Entry 8XVH (electron microscopy, 3.26 A resolution); this record covers chains B and G of the 6 polymer chains in the assembly.

== Chain B ==
Protein: Guanine nucleotide-binding protein G(I)/G(S)/G(T) subunit beta-1
Organism: Homo sapiens
UniProtKB: P62873 (GBB1_HUMAN); residue numbers follow UniProt; this construct covers 2-340
Amino-acid sequence (346 residues; numbered -5 to 340; the number before each row is that of its first residue; numbers below 1 keep their minus sign (Ile-5 is residue -5)):
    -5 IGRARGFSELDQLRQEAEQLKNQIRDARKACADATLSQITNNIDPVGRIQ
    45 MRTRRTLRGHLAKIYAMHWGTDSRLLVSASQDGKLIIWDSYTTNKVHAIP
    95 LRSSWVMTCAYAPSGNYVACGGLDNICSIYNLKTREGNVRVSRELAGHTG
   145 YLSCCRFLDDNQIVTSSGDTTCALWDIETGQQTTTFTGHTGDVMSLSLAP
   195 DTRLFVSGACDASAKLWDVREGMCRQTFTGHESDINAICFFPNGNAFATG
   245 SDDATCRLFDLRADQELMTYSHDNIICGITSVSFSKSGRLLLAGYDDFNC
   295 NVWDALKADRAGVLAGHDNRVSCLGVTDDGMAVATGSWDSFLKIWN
Disordered / not traced: -5 to 2
Differences from the reference sequence: expression tag (-5 to 1)
UniProt features mapped onto this chain:
  - modified residue: Ser2 (N-acetylserine), His266 (Phosphohistidine)
  - natural variant: Leu30 (L30F: In MRD42; uncertain significance), Arg52 (R52G: In MRD42), Gly64 (G64V: In MRD42), Asp76 (D76E: In MRD42; D76G: In MRD42), Gly77 (G77S: In MRD42), Lys78 (K78R: In MRD42), Ile80 (I80N: In MRD42; I80T: In MRD42), His91 (H91R: In MRD42; uncertain significance), Ala92 (A92T: In MRD42), Pro94 (P94S: In MRD42), Leu95 (L95P: In MRD42), Arg96 (R96L: In MRD42), 5 further natural variant entries in UniProt

== Chain G ==
Protein: Guanine nucleotide-binding protein G(I)/G(S)/G(O) subunit gamma-2
Organism: Homo sapiens
UniProtKB: P59768 (GBG2_HUMAN); residue numbers follow UniProt; this construct covers 1-71
Amino-acid sequence (71 residues; each row starts with the number of its first residue):
     1 MASNNTASIAQARKLVEQLKMEANIDRIKVSKAAADLMAYCEAHAKEDPL
    51 LTPVPASENPFREKKFFCAIL
Disordered / not traced: 1-5, 63-71
UniProt features mapped onto this chain:
  - modified residue: Ala2 (N-acetylalanine), Cys68 (Cysteine methyl ester)
  - lipidation: Cys68 (S-geranylgeranyl cysteine)

== How chain B and chain G interact ==
Contacting residue pairs (66; chain B residue first):
  Leu7(B) - Ile9(G)
  Leu7(B) - Ala12(G)  hydrophobic
  Leu7(B) - Arg13(G)
  Leu7(B) - Val16(G)
  Arg8(B) - Leu15(G)
  Glu10(B) - Val16(G)
  Ala11(B) - Val16(G)  hydrophobic
  Ala11(B) - Leu19(G)
  Leu14(B) - Val16(G)
  Leu14(B) - Lys20(G)
  Lys15(B) - Leu19(G)
  Gln17(B) - Ala23(G)
  Ile18(B) - Glu22(G)
  Ile18(B) - Ala23(G)  hydrophobic
  Arg22(B) - Glu22(G)  salt bridge
  Arg22(B) - Arg27(G)
  Cys25(B) - Arg27(G)
  Cys25(B) - Val30(G)
  Asp27(B) - Val30(G)
  Leu30(B) - Ala34(G)  hydrophobic
  Ile37(B) - Met38(G)  hydrophobic
  Val40(B) - Leu51(G)  hydrophobic
  Arg48(B) - Phe61(G)
  Arg48(B) - Arg62(G)
  Arg49(B) - Pro60(G)
  Arg49(B) - Phe61(G)  hydrogen bond (side chain-backbone)
  Arg49(B) - Arg62(G)
  Ser84(B) - Phe61(G)
  Tyr85(B) - Pro60(G)
  Tyr85(B) - Phe61(G)  hydrophobic
  Cys218(B) - Gln18(G)  hydrogen bond (backbone-side chain)
  Gln220(B) - Glu22(G)
  Thr221(B) - Gln18(G)
  Thr221(B) - Glu22(G)  hydrogen bond (backbone-side chain)
  Phe235(B) - Leu37(G)  hydrophobic
  Pro236(B) - Tyr40(G)
  Asn237(B) - Tyr40(G)
  Asp254(B) - Ala33(G)
  Arg256(B) - Arg27(G)
  Arg256(B) - Ile28(G)
  Arg256(B) - Asp36(G)  salt bridge
  Ala257(B) - Arg27(G)
  Ala257(B) - Val30(G)  hydrophobic
  Asp258(B) - Glu22(G)
  Asp258(B) - Arg27(G)  salt bridge
  Ser279(B) - Asp48(G)  hydrogen bond
  Lys280(B) - Asp48(G)
  Ser281(B) - Tyr40(G)
  Ser281(B) - His44(G)  hydrogen bond (side chain-backbone)
  Ser281(B) - Asp48(G)  hydrogen bond (backbone-side chain)
  Arg283(B) - Cys41(G)  hydrogen bond
  Arg283(B) - Leu51(G)
  Leu284(B) - Leu51(G)  hydrophobic
  Leu300(B) - Met38(G)  hydrophobic
  Leu300(B) - Cys41(G)  hydrophobic
  Asp323(B) - Pro49(G)
  Gly324(B) - Pro49(G)
  Gly324(B) - Leu50(G)
  Met325(B) - Pro49(G)  hydrophobic
  Met325(B) - Pro60(G)
  Met325(B) - Phe61(G)
  Ala326(B) - Phe61(G)  hydrophobic
  Val327(B) - Leu50(G)  hydrophobic
  Asn340(B) - Leu50(G)
  Asn340(B) - Asn59(G)
  Asn340(B) - Phe61(G)
Other interface residues (no listed pair), chain B (48 interface residues in all): Glu3, Ala21, Ile43, Trp63, Ser67, Arg219, Gln259, Ile338
Other interface residues (no listed pair), chain G (32 interface residues in all): Asn24, Ala45, Glu47

== Overview ==
The interface between chain B and chain G involves 48 residues on one side and 32 on the other, with 7
hydrogen bonds and 3 salt bridges. Polar pairs include Arg22(B)-Glu22(G), Arg256(B)-Asp36(G) and
Asp258(B)-Arg27(G).
Chain B is Guanine nucleotide-binding protein G(I)/G(S)/G(T) subunit beta-1 and chain G is Guanine
nucleotide-binding protein G(I)/G(S)/G(O) subunit gamma-2, both from Homo sapiens; the structure, Cryo-EM
structure of ETBR bound with Endothelin1, was determined by electron microscopy together with 8XVE and 8XVI
from the same study.
